7I1W - chains A and B; structure by X-ray diffraction, 1.67 A resolution.

# Chain A
Name: Serine protease subunit NS2B
From: Zika virus
Reference sequence: Q32ZE1 (POLG_ZIKV); residues 46-89 here correspond to UniProt positions 1414-1457 (UniProt number = residue number + 1368)
Chain sequence (46 residues; each row starts with the number of its first residue):
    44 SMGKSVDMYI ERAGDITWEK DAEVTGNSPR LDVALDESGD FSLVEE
Unresolved in the structure: 44-49, 89
Sequence notes: expression tag (44-45)
Small-molecule neighbours: A1BXO ((1r,4r)-4-amino-N-[4-(hydroxymethyl)-2-methylquinolin-8-yl]cyclohexane-1-carboxamide): Ser81, Gly82, Asp83

# Chain B
Name: Serine protease NS3
From: Zika virus
Notes: EC 3.4.21.91, 3.6.1.15, 3.6.4.13
Reference sequence: Q32ZE1 (POLG_ZIKV); residues 11-177 here correspond to UniProt positions 1509-1675 (UniProt number = residue number + 1498)
Chain sequence (168 residues; row label = number of the first residue in the row):
    10 MKEVKKGETT DGVYRVMTRR LLGSTQVGVG VMQEGVFHTM WHVTKGAALR SGEGRLDPYW
    70 GDVKQDLVSY CGPWKLDAAW DGLSEVQLLA VPPGERAKNI QTLPGIFKTK DGDIGAVALD
   130 YPAGTSGSPI LDKCGRVIGL YGNGVVIKNG SYVSAITQGK REEETPVE
Unresolved in the structure: 10-15, 172-177
Cystine bridges: Cys143 forms a disulfide with the same residue of a neighbouring copy of this chain
Sequence notes: initiating methionine (10); conflict Lys107 (Arg1605 in Q32ZE1)
Small-molecule neighbours: A1BXO ((1r,4r)-4-amino-N-[4-(hydroxymethyl)-2-methylquinolin-8-yl]cyclohexane-1-carboxamide): His51, Asp75, Asp129, Tyr130, Pro131, Ala132, Ser135, Gly151, Asn152, Gly153, Val155, Tyr161
Curated features (UniProtKB/Swiss-Prot):
  - active site (Charge relay system): His51, Asp75, Ser135

# Chain A / chain B interface
Residue-residue contacts (96; chain A residue first):
  Met51(A) - Met26(B)
  Met51(A) - Val52(B)
  Met51(A) - Thr53(B)
  Met51(A) - Leu58(B)
  Met51(A) - Arg59(B)  hydrogen bond (backbone-backbone)
  Tyr52(A) - Arg24(B)
  Tyr52(A) - Val25(B)
  Tyr52(A) - Met26(B)  hydrogen bond (backbone-backbone)
  Tyr52(A) - Arg28(B)
  Tyr52(A) - Ser33(B)
  Tyr52(A) - Arg59(B)
  Ile53(A) - Tyr23(B)  hydrophobic
  Ile53(A) - Arg24(B)
  Ile53(A) - Met41(B)  hydrophobic
  Ile53(A) - Phe46(B)  hydrophobic
  Ile53(A) - Arg59(B)  hydrogen bond (backbone-backbone)
  Ile53(A) - Leu65(B)  hydrophobic
  Glu54(A) - Tyr23(B)
  Glu54(A) - Arg24(B)  hydrogen bond (backbone-backbone)
  Glu54(A) - Met26(B)
  Arg55(A) - Glu17(B)
  Arg55(A) - Asp20(B)  hydrogen bond (side chain-backbone)
  Arg55(A) - Val22(B)
  Arg55(A) - Tyr23(B)
  Ala56(A) - Val22(B)  hydrogen bond (backbone-backbone)
  Ala56(A) - Arg24(B)
  Ala56(A) - Val100(B)  hydrophobic
  Ala56(A) - Ala106(B)
  Gly57(A) - Gly21(B)
  Gly57(A) - Val22(B)  hydrogen bond (backbone-backbone)
  Asp58(A) - Leu98(B)
  Ile59(A) - Gly21(B)
  Ile59(A) - Val22(B)
  Ile59(A) - Val40(B)  hydrophobic
  Ile59(A) - Leu98(B)  hydrophobic
  Ile59(A) - Leu140(B)  hydrophobic
  Ile59(A) - Gly144(B)
  Ile59(A) - Val146(B)  hydrophobic
  Thr60(A) - Asn108(B)  hydrogen bond (backbone-side chain)
  Thr60(A) - Leu140(B)
  Trp61(A) - Glu94(B)
  Trp61(A) - Val95(B)
  Trp61(A) - Gln96(B)
  Trp61(A) - Gln110(B)
  Trp61(A) - Leu140(B)
  Trp61(A) - Asp141(B)
  Trp61(A) - Lys142(B)
  Glu62(A) - Gln96(B)  hydrogen bond (backbone-side chain)
  Glu62(A) - Asn108(B)
  Ala65(A) - Gln96(B)
  Ala65(A) - Asn108(B)
  Glu66(A) - Ile109(B)
  Glu66(A) - Gln110(B)  hydrogen bond (backbone-backbone)
  Val67(A) - Glu94(B)
  Val67(A) - Gln110(B)
  Thr68(A) - Ile109(B)
  Thr68(A) - Gln110(B)  hydrogen bond (backbone-backbone)
  Thr68(A) - Thr111(B)  hydrogen bond (backbone-side chain)
  Thr68(A) - Leu128(B)
  Gly69(A) - Thr111(B)
  Gly69(A) - Ala127(B)
  Asn70(A) - Leu112(B)
  Asn70(A) - Ala127(B)
  Ser71(A) - Leu112(B)  hydrogen bond (side chain-backbone)
  Ser71(A) - Pro113(B)
  Ser71(A) - Gly114(B)
  Pro72(A) - Gly114(B)
  Pro72(A) - Ile115(B)  hydrogen bond (backbone-backbone)
  Pro72(A) - Ala127(B)
  Arg73(A) - Ile115(B)
  Arg73(A) - Lys117(B)
  Leu74(A) - Ile115(B)  hydrogen bond (backbone-backbone)
  Leu74(A) - Phe116(B)
  Leu74(A) - Lys117(B)  hydrogen bond (backbone-backbone)
  Leu74(A) - Ile156(B)  hydrophobic
  Asp75(A) - Lys117(B)
  Val76(A) - Phe116(B)  hydrophobic
  Val76(A) - Lys117(B)  hydrogen bond (backbone-backbone)
  Val76(A) - Thr118(B)
  Leu78(A) - Lys73(B)
  Asp79(A) - Lys73(B)
  Glu80(A) - Lys73(B)
  Ser81(A) - Val72(B)
  Gly82(A) - Val72(B)
  Gly82(A) - Lys73(B)
  Gly82(A) - Asn152(B)  hydrogen bond (backbone-side chain)
  Phe84(A) - Phe116(B)  hydrophobic
  Phe84(A) - Ile123(B)  hydrophobic
  Phe84(A) - Asn152(B)
  Phe84(A) - Gly153(B)
  Phe84(A) - Val154(B)
  Phe84(A) - Ala164(B)  hydrophobic
  Leu86(A) - Val154(B)  hydrophobic
  Leu86(A) - Val155(B)
  Leu86(A) - Ile156(B)  hydrophobic
  Glu88(A) - Lys157(B)
Interface residues without a listed pair, chain A (34 interface residues in all): Asp50, Ser85
Interface residues without a listed pair, chain B (59 interface residues in all): Thr19, Thr27, Val36, Ala57, Ser60, Pro138, Val162

# In short
34 residues of chain A face 59 of chain B across their interface, with 18 hydrogen bonds. Polar pairs include
Arg55(A)-Asp20(B), Thr60(A)-Asn108(B) and Glu62(A)-Gln96(B). Compound A1BXO is bound between chain A and chain
B. From UniProt: 3 active-site residues on chain B.
Here chain A is Serine protease subunit NS2B and chain B is Serine protease NS3, both from Zika virus. Entry
7I1W (PanDDA analysis group deposition -- Crystal Structure of ZIKV NS2B-NS3 protease in complex with
3632-JP-070-010) was determined by X-ray diffraction.
